2W1R - chain A; structure by X-ray diffraction, 1.50 A resolution.

Chain A:
Protein: Stage V sporulation protein T
From: Bacillus subtilis
Notes: fragment: c-terminal domain gaf domain, residues 56-178
UniProt: P37554 (SP5T_BACSU); residue numbers follow UniProt; this construct covers 56-178
Amino-acid sequence (123 residues; numbered 56 to 178; the number before each row is that of its first residue):
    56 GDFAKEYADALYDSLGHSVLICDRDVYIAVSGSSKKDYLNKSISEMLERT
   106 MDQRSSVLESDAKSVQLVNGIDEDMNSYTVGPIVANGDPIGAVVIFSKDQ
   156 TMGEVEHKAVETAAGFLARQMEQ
Disordered / not traced: 56, 174-178
Reported in the primary citation:
  - self-association interface (contacts with another copy of this molecule): Lys-163 (by similarity / conservation)
  - contacts within the chain: Tyr-62/Phe-171, Leu-66/Ala-164
  - self-association interface (contacts with another copy of this molecule); pairs are residue here / residue on that copy: Thr-167/Leu-66

Summary:
The paper reports a self-association interface involving Lys-163 and Thr-167; contacts within the chain
involving Tyr-62, Phe-171 and Leu-66 among others.
Chain A is Stage V sporulation protein T (Bacillus subtilis); the structure, Crystal Structure of the
C-terminal Domain of B. subtilis SpoVT, was determined by X-ray diffraction.
